PDB entry 3H6V | X-ray diffraction, 2.10 A resolution | chains A and B

[Chain A (and B)]
Protein: Glutamate receptor 2
Source organism: Rattus norvegicus
Notes: fragment: iGluR2-flop ligand-binding core:; chain B of this document is another copy of the same molecule, construct and numbering; everything in this record applies to it too
Reference sequence: P19491 (GRIA2_RAT); the construct has insertions or renumbered stretches relative to UniProt, so the offset changes along the chain: 3-117 = UniProt 413-527; 120-263 = UniProt 653-796
Chain sequence (263 residues; numbered 1 to 263; the number before each row is that of its first residue):
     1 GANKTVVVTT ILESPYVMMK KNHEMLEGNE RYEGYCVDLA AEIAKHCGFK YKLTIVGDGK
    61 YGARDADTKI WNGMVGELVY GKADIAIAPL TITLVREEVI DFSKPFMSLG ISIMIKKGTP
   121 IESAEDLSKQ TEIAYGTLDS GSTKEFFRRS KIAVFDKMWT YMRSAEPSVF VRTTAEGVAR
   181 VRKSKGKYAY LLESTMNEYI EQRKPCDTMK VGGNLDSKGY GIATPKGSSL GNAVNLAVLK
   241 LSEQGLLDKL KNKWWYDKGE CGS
Cystine bridges: Cys206-Cys261
Differences from the reference sequence: expression tag (1-2); linker (118-119); engineered mutation Ser242 (Asn775 in P19491)
Small-molecule neighbours:
  - glutamic acid (GLU): Tyr61, Pro89, Leu90, Thr91, Arg96, Leu138, Gly141, Ser142, Thr143, Leu192, Glu193, Met196, Tyr220
  - glutamate (NS6; (3R)-3-cyclopentyl-7-[(4-methylpiperazin-1-yl)sulfonyl]-3,4-dihydro-2H-1,2-benzothiazine 1,1-dioxide), molecule 1: Ile92, Ser217, Lys218, Gly219
  - glutamate (NS6), molecule 2: Lys104, Pro105, Phe106, Met107, Ser108, Leu239, Ser242, Leu247, Asp248, Lys251

[How chain A and chain B interact]
Contacting residue pairs (20):
  Thr93(A) - Glu243(B)
  Leu94(A) - Leu236(B)
  Leu94(A) - Leu239(B)  hydrophobic
  Leu94(A) - Glu243(B)  hydrogen bond (backbone-side chain)
  Glu97(A) - Lys104(B)  salt bridge
  Glu97(A) - Asn235(B)  hydrogen bond
  Glu97(A) - Leu236(B)
  Glu97(A) - Leu239(B)
  Phe102(A) - Lys104(B)  hydrogen bond (backbone-side chain)
  Ser103(A) - Lys104(B)
  Lys104(A) - Glu97(B)  salt bridge
  Lys104(A) - Phe102(B)  hydrogen bond (side chain-backbone)
  Lys104(A) - Ser103(B)
  Pro105(A) - Pro105(B)
  Asn235(A) - Glu97(B)  hydrogen bond
  Leu236(A) - Leu94(B)
  Leu236(A) - Glu97(B)
  Leu239(A) - Glu97(B)
  Glu243(A) - Thr93(B)
  Glu243(A) - Leu94(B)  hydrogen bond (side chain-backbone)
Interface residues without a listed pair, chain A (18 interface residues in all): Ile92, Glu98, Ile152, Ser217, Lys240, Ser242, Gln244
Interface residues without a listed pair, chain B (18 interface residues in all): Ile92, Glu98, Ile152, Ser217, Lys240, Ser242, Lys249

[Overview]
Chain A and chain B each contribute 18 residues to their interface; the contacts include 6 hydrogen bonds and
2 salt bridges. Polar contacts include Glu97(A)-Lys104(B), Leu94(A)-Glu243(B) and Glu97(A)-Asn235(B). Chain A
binds glutamic acid and glutamate.
Chain A and chain B are both Glutamate receptor 2 (Rattus norvegicus); the structure, Crystal structure of the
iGluR2 ligand-binding core (S1S2J-N754S) in complex with glutamate and NS5206 at 2.10 ..., was determined by
X-ray diffraction (same publication as 3H6T, 3H6U and 3H6W).
